Entry 7LAR (electron microscopy, 3.80 A resolution); this record covers chains C and D of the 7 polymer chains in the assembly.

[Chain C (and D)]
Molecule: ATP-dependent helicase Rep
Source organism: Porcine circovirus 2
Notes: EC 3.6.4.-; chain D of this document is another copy of the same molecule, construct and numbering; everything in this record applies to it too
UniProt: Q6TC59 (Q6TC59_PCV2); residue numbers follow UniProt; this construct covers 1-314
Amino-acid sequence (314 residues; numbered 1 to 314; the number before each row is that of its first residue):
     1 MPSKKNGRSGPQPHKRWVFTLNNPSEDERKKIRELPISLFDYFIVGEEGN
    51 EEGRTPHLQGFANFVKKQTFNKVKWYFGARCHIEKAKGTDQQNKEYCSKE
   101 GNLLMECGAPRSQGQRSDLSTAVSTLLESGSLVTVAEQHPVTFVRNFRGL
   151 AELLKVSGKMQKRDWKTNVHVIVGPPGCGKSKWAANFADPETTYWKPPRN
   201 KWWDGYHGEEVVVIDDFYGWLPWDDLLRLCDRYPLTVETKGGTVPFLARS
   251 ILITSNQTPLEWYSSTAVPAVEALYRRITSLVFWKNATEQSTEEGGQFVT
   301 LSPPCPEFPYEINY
Disordered / not traced: 1-118, 302-314
Bound ions: Mg2+: S181, D215, D216
Small-molecule neighbours:
  - ADP (adenosine-5'-diphosphate), molecule 1: P176, G177, C178, G179, K180, S181, K182
  - ADP, molecule 2: D231, R232, Y233, R276, R277
Reported in the primary citation:
  - binding site for ADP: G179, K180, S181, R276, R277
  - catalytic residues: N256
  - mutagenesis - K180A, D216A, N256A: abolished catalytic activity on ATP
  - binding site for the 6-nt DNA strand: W202, K240, G241

[Interface between chain C and chain D]
Pairs across the interface (40):
  V133(C) - V156(D)  hydrophobic
  A136(C) - L153(D)
  A136(C) - V156(D)  hydrophobic
  P140(C) - V123(D)  hydrophobic
  P140(C) - L127(D)  hydrophobic
  P140(C) - L153(D)  hydrophobic
  V144(C) - V123(D)  hydrophobic
  V144(C) - N146(D)
  V144(C) - G149(D)
  V144(C) - L150(D)  hydrophobic
  V144(C) - L153(D)  hydrophobic
  R145(C) - L119(D)
  F147(C) - R148(D)
  F147(C) - G149(D)
  F147(C) - E152(D)
  R148(C) - R148(D)
  S181(C) - Y233(D)
  K182(C) - Y233(D)
  A185(C) - Y233(D)  hydrophobic
  P190(C) - K162(D)
  E191(C) - G158(D)
  E191(C) - K159(D)  salt bridge
  T193(C) - K162(D)  hydrogen bond (backbone-side chain)
  W195(C) - P234(D)
  P197(C) - T236(D)
  P198(C) - R228(D)
  P198(C) - L235(D)  hydrophobic
  R199(C) - D224(D)  salt bridge
  N200(C) - E238(D)  hydrogen bond
  D204(C) - K155(D)  salt bridge
  D204(C) - T243(D)  hydrogen bond
  H207(C) - E152(D)  salt bridge
  H207(C) - K155(D)
  H207(C) - V156(D)
  D216(C) - R228(D)
  Y218(C) - D224(D)  hydrogen bond
  K240(C) - E238(D)  salt bridge
  K240(C) - T239(D)
  K240(C) - G241(D)
  K240(C) - G242(D)
Interface residues without a listed pair, chain C (30 interface residues in all): L132, V141, F143, P176, G177, W202, D215
Interface residues without a listed pair, chain D (28 interface residues in all): S157, P222, R276

[In short]
30 residues of chain C face 28 of chain D across their interface, with 4 hydrogen bonds and 5 salt bridges.
Among the polar pairs are E191(C)-K159(D), R199(C)-D224(D) and D204(C)-K155(D). Chain C binds ADP. From the
paper: the catalytic residue N256(C); K180A, D216A and N256A of chain C abolish catalytic activity on ATP.
Both chains are ATP-dependent helicase Rep (Porcine circovirus 2). Entry 7LAR (Cryo-EM structure of PCV2
Replicase bound to ssDNA) was determined by electron microscopy together with 7LAS from the same study.
